8V45 - chains A and O of the 8 polymer chains in the assembly; structure by electron microscopy, 3.63 A resolution.

== Chain A ==
Molecule: AriA antitoxin
From: Escherichia coli B185
UniProtKB: D6IC77 (D6IC77_ECOLX); residue numbers follow UniProt; this construct covers 2-464
Amino-acid sequence (464 residues; numbered 1 to 464; the number before each row is that of its first residue):
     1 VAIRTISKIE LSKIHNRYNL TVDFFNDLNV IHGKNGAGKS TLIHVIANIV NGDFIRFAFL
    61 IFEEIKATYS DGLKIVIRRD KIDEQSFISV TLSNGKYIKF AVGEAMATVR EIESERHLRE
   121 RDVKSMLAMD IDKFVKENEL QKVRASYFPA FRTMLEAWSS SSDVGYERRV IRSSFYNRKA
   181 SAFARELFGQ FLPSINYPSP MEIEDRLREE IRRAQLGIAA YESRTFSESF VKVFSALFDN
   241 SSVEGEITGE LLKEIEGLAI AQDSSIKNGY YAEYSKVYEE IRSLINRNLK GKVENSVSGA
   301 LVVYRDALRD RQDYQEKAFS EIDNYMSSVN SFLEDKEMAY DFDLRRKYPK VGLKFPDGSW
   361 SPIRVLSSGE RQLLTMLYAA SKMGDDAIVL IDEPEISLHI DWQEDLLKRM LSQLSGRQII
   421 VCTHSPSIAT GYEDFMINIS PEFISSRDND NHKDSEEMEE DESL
Unresolved in the structure: 1-2, 114-124, 159-175, 238-247, 263-274, 288-295, 384-388, 445-464
Construct notes: expression tag (1)
Residues lining bound ligands:
  - ATP (adenosine-5'-triphosphate), molecule 1: His15, Arg17, Tyr18, Asn35, Gly36, Ala37, Gly38, Lys39, Ser40, Thr41, Asp392, Glu393, His424
  - ATP, molecule 2: Lys336, Phe355, Val365, Ser367, Ser368, Gly369, Glu370
What the authors report for this chain:
  - mutagenesis - E393Q: abolished catalytic activity
  - mutagenesis - K39I, D392A: decreased catalytic activity
  - binding site for ATP: Lys39 (proposed by the authors, not directly observed)
  - mutagenesis - E393Q: unchanged binding to Ocr

== Chain O ==
Molecule: Protein Ocr
From: Escherichia phage T7
UniProtKB: P03775 (OCR_BPT7); residues 0-116 here correspond to UniProt positions 1-117 (UniProt number = residue number + 1)
Amino-acid sequence (117 residues; numbered 0 to 116; the number before each row is that of its first residue; numbering starts at 0):
     0 MAMSNMTYNN VFDHAYEMLK ENIRYDDIRD TDDLHDAIHM AADNAVPHYY ADIFSVMASE
    60 GIDLEFEDSG LMPDTKDVIR ILQARIYEQL TIDLWEDAED LLNEYLEEVE EYEEDEE
Unresolved in the structure: 0-2, 109-116

== Chain A / chain O interface ==
Pairs across the interface (18):
  Arg212(A) with Asp42(O); Asn43(O), hydrogen bond
  Arg213(A) with Arg79(O)
  Leu216(A) with His47(O); Gln82(O)
  Ala219(A) with His47(O)
  Ala220(A) with Tyr49(O)
  Glu222(A) with Tyr48(O)
  Ser223(A) with Tyr48(O), hydrogen bond (side chain-backbone); Tyr49(O)
  Ser275(A) with Tyr48(O)
  Arg346(A) with Met17(O); Asn21(O), hydrogen bond; Asn43(O), hydrogen bond (backbone-side chain)
  Lys347(A) with Asn43(O)
  Tyr348(A) with Met39(O), hydrophobic; Asp42(O), hydrogen bond; Asn43(O)
Other interface residues (no listed pair), chain O (12 interface residues in all): Glu20, Tyr24
Interface features reported in the paper:
  - interface residues, chain A: Arg212(A), Arg213(A), Arg346(A)

== In short ==
The interface between chain A and chain O involves 11 residues on one side and 12 on the other; the contacts
include 5 hydrogen bonds. Among the polar pairs are Arg212(A)-Asn43(O), Ser223(A)-Tyr48(O) and
Arg346(A)-Asn21(O). Chain A binds ATP. From the paper: a binding site for ATP at Lys39(A); K39I and D392A of
chain A reduce catalytic activity.
Here chain A is AriA antitoxin (Escherichia coli B185) and chain O is Protein Ocr (Escherichia phage T7).
Entry 8V45 (CryoEM structure of AriA-Ocr complex) was determined by electron microscopy (same publication as
8V46, 8V47, 8V48 and 8V49).
